PDB entry 1WCM | X-ray diffraction, 3.80 A resolution | chains C and J of the 12 polymer chains in the assembly

# Chain C
Molecule: DNA-directed RNA polymerase II 45 kDa polypeptide
Source organism: Saccharomyces cerevisiae
Notes: EC 2.7.7.6
Reference sequence: P16370 (RPB3_YEAST); residue numbers follow UniProt; this construct covers 1-318
Chain sequence (318 residues; numbered 1 to 318; the number before each row is that of its first residue):
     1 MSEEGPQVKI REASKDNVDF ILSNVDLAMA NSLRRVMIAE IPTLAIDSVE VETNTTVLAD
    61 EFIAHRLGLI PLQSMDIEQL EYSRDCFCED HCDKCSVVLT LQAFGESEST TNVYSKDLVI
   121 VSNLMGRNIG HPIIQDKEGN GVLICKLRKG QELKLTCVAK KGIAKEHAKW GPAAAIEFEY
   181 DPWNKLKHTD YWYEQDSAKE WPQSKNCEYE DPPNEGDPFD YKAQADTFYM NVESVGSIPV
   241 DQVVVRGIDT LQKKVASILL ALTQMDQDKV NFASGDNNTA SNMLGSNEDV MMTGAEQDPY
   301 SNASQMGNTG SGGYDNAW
Disordered / not traced: 1-2, 269-318
Ion coordination: Zn2+: Cys86, Cys88, Cys92, Cys95
Swiss-Prot annotation at these positions:
  - binding site (Zn(2+)): Cys86, Cys88, Cys92, Cys95
  - modified residue: Ser2 (N-acetylserine)

# Chain J
Molecule: DNA-directed RNA polymerases I, II and III 8.3 kDa polypeptide
Source organism: Saccharomyces cerevisiae
Notes: EC 2.7.7.6
Reference sequence: P22139 (RPBX_YEAST); residue numbers follow UniProt; this construct covers 1-70
Chain sequence (70 residues; numbered 1 to 70; the number before each row is that of its first residue):
     1 MIVPVRCFSC GKVVGDKWES YLNLLQEDEL DEGTALSRLG LKRYCCRRMI LTHVDLIEKF
    61 LRYNPLEKRD
Disordered / not traced: 66-70
Ion coordination: Zn2+: Cys7, Cys10, Cys45, Cys46
Swiss-Prot annotation at these positions:
  - binding site (Zn(2+)): Cys7, Cys10, Cys45, Cys46
  - cross-link: Lys59 (Glycyl lysine isopeptide (Lys-Gly) (interchain with G-Cter in ubiquitin))

# Interface between chain C and chain J
Residue-residue contacts (40; chain C residue first):
  Thr55(C) - Pro65(J)
  Val57(C) - Phe60(J)  hydrophobic
  Phe62(C) - Met1(J)  hydrophobic
  Arg66(C) - Ile2(J)
  Arg66(C) - Val3(J)  hydrogen bond (side chain-backbone)
  Arg66(C) - Val5(J)
  Leu69(C) - Val5(J)
  Leu69(C) - Arg6(J)  hydrogen bond (backbone-side chain)
  Asn112(C) - Glu19(J)
  Tyr114(C) - Glu19(J)  hydrogen bond
  Asp136(C) - Asp16(J)
  Gly141(C) - Asp16(J)
  Val142(C) - Val5(J)  hydrophobic
  Val142(C) - Gly15(J)
  Val142(C) - Asp16(J)
  Leu143(C) - Gly15(J)  hydrogen bond (backbone-backbone)
  Ile144(C) - Ile2(J)
  Cys145(C) - Ile2(J)  hydrophobic
  Lys146(C) - Asp55(J)  salt bridge
  Lys146(C) - Ile57(J)
  Lys146(C) - Glu58(J)  salt bridge
  Lys146(C) - Leu61(J)
  Leu147(C) - Leu61(J)  hydrophobic
  Arg148(C) - Leu61(J)
  Arg148(C) - Arg62(J)
  Arg148(C) - Tyr63(J)  hydrogen bond (side chain-backbone)
  Arg148(C) - Asn64(J)
  Gln151(C) - Pro65(J)
  Lys169(C) - Arg6(J)
  Gly171(C) - Arg6(J)
  Ala174(C) - Cys10(J)
  Ala174(C) - Gly11(J)
  Ala174(C) - Lys12(J)
  Ala174(C) - Arg43(J)
  Ala175(C) - Arg43(J)
  Glu177(C) - Lys42(J)  salt bridge
  Glu233(C) - Lys12(J)
  Glu233(C) - Arg43(J)  salt bridge
  Val235(C) - Arg6(J)
  Val235(C) - Val13(J)  hydrophobic
Also at the interface, not in a pair above, chain C (29 interface residues in all): Leu58, Ile70, Pro71, Thr110, Lys149
Also at the interface, not in a pair above, chain J (25 interface residues in all): Pro4, Trp18

# In short
29 residues of chain C face 25 of chain J across their interface; the contacts include 5 hydrogen bonds and 4
salt bridges. Among the polar pairs are Lys146(C)-Asp55(J), Lys146(C)-Glu58(J) and Glu177(C)-Lys42(J).
Here chain C is DNA-directed RNA polymerase II 45 kDa polypeptide and chain J is DNA-directed RNA polymerases
I, II and III 8.3 kDa polypeptide, both from Saccharomyces cerevisiae. Entry 1WCM (Complete 12-Subunit RNA
Polymerase II at 3.8 Angstrom) was determined by X-ray diffraction (same publication as 1Y14).
